Entry 5JW4 (X-ray diffraction, 3.70 A resolution); this record covers chains B and C of the 12 polymer chains in the assembly.

# Chain B
Name: Hemagglutinin
Organism: Influenza A virus
Reference sequence: Q6DQ34 (Q6DQ34_9INFA); residues 1-162 here correspond to UniProt positions 347-508 (UniProt number = residue number + 346)
Sequence (162 residues; row label = number of the first residue in the row):
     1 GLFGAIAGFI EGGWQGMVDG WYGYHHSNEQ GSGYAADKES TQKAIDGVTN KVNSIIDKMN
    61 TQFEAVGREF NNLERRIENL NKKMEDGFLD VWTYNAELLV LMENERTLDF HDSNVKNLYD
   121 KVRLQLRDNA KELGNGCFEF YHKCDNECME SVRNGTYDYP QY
Disulfide bonds: Cys144-Cys148
Glycans and other covalent adducts: N-acetylglucosamine (NAG) linked to Asn154
From the paper describing this entry:
  - conformationally variable residues (side-chain flip): Trp21

# Chain C
Name: Hemagglutinin
Organism: Influenza A virus
Reference sequence: Q6DQ34 (Q6DQ34_9INFA); residues 1-321 here correspond to UniProt positions 17-337 (UniProt number = residue number + 16)
Sequence (321 residues; each row starts with the number of its first residue):
     1 DQICIGYHAN NSTEQVDTIM EKNVTVTHAQ DILEKTHNGK LCDLDGVKPL ILRDCSVAGW
    61 LLGNPMCDEF INVPEWSYIV EKANPVNDLC YPGDFNDYEE LKHLLSRINH FEKIQIIPKS
   121 SWSSHEASLG VSSACPYQGK SSFFRNVVWL IKKNSTYPTI KRSYNNTNQE DLLVLWGIHH
   181 PKDAAEQTKL YQNPTTYISV GTSTLNQRLV PRIATRSKVN GQSGRMEFFW TILKPNDAIN
   241 FESNGNFIAP EYAYKIVKKG DSTIMKSELE YGNCNTKCQT PMGAINSSMP FHNIHPLTIG
   301 ECPKYVKSNR LVLATGLRNS P
Sequence notes: engineered mutation Lys182 (Asn198 in Q6DQ34)
Disulfide bonds: Cys42-Cys274, Cys55-Cys67, Cys90-Cys135, Cys278-Cys302
Glycans and other covalent adducts: N-acetylglucosamine (NAG) linked to Asn23, Asn165, Asn286

# Interface between chain B and chain C
Pairs across the interface (10; chain B residue first):
  Asp46(B) with Met20(C)
  Gly47(B) with Met20(C)
  Asn50(B) with Ile19(C); Met20(C), hydrogen bond (side chain-backbone); Glu21(C)
  Lys51(B) with Ile19(C); Met20(C)
  Ser54(B) with Ile19(C), hydrogen bond (side chain-backbone)
  Glu103(B) with Ile19(C)
  Phe110(B) with Met20(C), hydrophobic
Other interface residues (no listed pair), chain B (8 interface residues in all): Val48
Other interface residues (no listed pair), chain C (5 interface residues in all): Thr18, Lys22

# Overview
8 residues of chain B face 5 of chain C across their interface, with 2 hydrogen bonds. Among the polar pairs
are Asn50(B)-Met20(C) and Ser54(B)-Ile19(C). Covalently linked N-acetylglucosamine: at Asn154(B).
N-acetylglucosamine is covalently linked to Asn23(C), Asn165(C) and Asn286(C). From the paper: conformational
variability at Trp21(B).
Here chain B is Hemagglutinin and chain C is Hemagglutinin, both from Influenza A virus. Entry 5JW4 (Structure
of MEDI8852 Fab Fragment in Complex with H5 HA) was determined by X-ray diffraction together with 5JW3 and
5JW5 from the same study.
